Entry 1NAX (X-ray diffraction, 2.70 A resolution); this record covers chain A.

[Chain A]
Molecule: Thyroid hormone receptor beta-1
Organism: Homo sapiens
Notes: fragment: Ligand binding domain (residues 209-460)
UniProtKB: P10828 (THB1_HUMAN); residues 209-460 here = UniProt positions 209-460
Chain sequence (252 residues; row label = number of the first residue in the row):
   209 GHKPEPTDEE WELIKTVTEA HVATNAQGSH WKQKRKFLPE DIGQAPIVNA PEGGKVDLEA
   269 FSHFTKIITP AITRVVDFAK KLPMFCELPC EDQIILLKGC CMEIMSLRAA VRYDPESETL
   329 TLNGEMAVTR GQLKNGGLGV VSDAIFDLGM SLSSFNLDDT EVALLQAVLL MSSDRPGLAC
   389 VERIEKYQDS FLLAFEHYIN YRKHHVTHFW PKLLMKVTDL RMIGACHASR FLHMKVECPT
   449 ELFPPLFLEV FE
Disordered / not traced: 209-210
Ligand contacts: IH5 ({3,5-dichloro-4-[4-hydroxy-3-(propan-2-yl)phenoxy]phenyl}acetic acid): Phe269, Phe272, Thr273, Ile275, Ile276, Ala279, Arg282, Met310, Met313, Ser314, Arg316, Ala317, Thr329, Leu330, Asn331, Gly332, Leu341, Gly344, Gly345, Leu346, Ile353, His435, Met442, Phe455

[In short]
Ligands of chain A: compound IH5.
Chain A is Thyroid hormone receptor beta-1 (Homo sapiens); the structure, Thyroid receptor beta1 in complex
with a beta-selective ligand, was determined by X-ray diffraction, deposited together with 1NAV.
